Entry 7XPT (X-ray diffraction, 2.00 A resolution); this record covers chain A.

== Chain A ==
Name: Transglycosylse
From: Marinactinospora thermotolerans
Reference sequence: G8HX37 (G8HX37_9ACTN); residues 1-376 here = UniProt positions 1-376
Sequence (377 residues; numbered 0 to 376; the number before each row is that of its first residue; numbering starts at 0):
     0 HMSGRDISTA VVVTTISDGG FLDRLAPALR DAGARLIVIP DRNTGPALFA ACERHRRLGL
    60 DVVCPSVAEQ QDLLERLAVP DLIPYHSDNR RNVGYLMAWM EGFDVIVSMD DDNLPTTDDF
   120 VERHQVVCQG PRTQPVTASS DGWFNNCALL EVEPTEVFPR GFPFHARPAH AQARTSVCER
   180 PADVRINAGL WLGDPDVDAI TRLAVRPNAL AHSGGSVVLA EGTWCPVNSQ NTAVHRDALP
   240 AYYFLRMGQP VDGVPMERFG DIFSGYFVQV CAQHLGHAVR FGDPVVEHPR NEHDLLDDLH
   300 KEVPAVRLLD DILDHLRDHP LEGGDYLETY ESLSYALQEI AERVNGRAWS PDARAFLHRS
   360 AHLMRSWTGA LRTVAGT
Unresolved in the structure: 375-376
Differences from the reference sequence: expression tag (0)
Bound ions: Mn2+: Asp-111, His-287 (together with GDP-alpha-D-glucose)
Ligand contacts: GDP-alpha-D-glucose (GDG): Thr-13, Thr-14, Ile-15, Asp-40, Asn-42, His-85, Ser-86, Asp-87, Arg-89, Arg-90, Asp-109, Asp-110, Asp-111, Arg-159, Asp-195, Asn-227, Ser-228, Gln-229, Phe-243, Arg-257, Asp-260, His-287, Arg-289, Asn-290, His-292
Reported in the primary citation:
  - binding site for GDP-alpha-D-glucose: Asp-87, Asp-109, Asp-111, Asn-112, Arg-159, Asp-195, Ser-228, Gln-229, Arg-257, Asp-260
  - Mn2+ coordination through a water molecule: Asp-109
  - conformationally variable residues (loop rearrangement): Thr-14 to Gly-19, Pro-39 to Pro-45
  - specificity-determining residues: Thr-13, Ser-86
  - mutagenesis - D87N, D87S, D109N, R159K, D195N, Q229A, R257K, D260N: abolished catalytic activity
  - mutagenesis - D87N, D87S, D109N, Q229A, R257K: unchanged stability
  - mutagenesis - L295D/L298D/V302D: abolished binding to Transglycosylse (chain A)
  - mutagenesis - L295D/L298D/V302D: decreased catalytic activity on GDP-L-Fucp
  - catalytic residues: Asp-87, Arg-159, Asp-195, Asp-260 (proposed by the authors, not directly observed)
  - mutagenesis - S228A: decreased catalytic activity
  - interface hot spots (mutagenesis) - E341K: decreased binding to another copy of this molecule

== Summary ==
Ligands of chain A: GDP-alpha-D-glucose. Asp-111 and His-287 form the Mn2+ site. From the paper: catalytic
residues Asp-87, Arg-159 and Asp-195 among others; D87N, D87S and D109N, among others, abolish catalytic
activity; 11 substitutions were tested in all.
Chain A is Transglycosylse (Marinactinospora thermotolerans); the structure, Crystal structrue of MtdL:GDP:Mn
soaked with GDP-Glc, was determined by X-ray diffraction, deposited together with 7XPR, 7XPS, 7XPU, 7XPV and
8HL8.
